Entry 6DBV (electron microscopy, 4.29 A resolution (low resolution: residue-level contacts below are approximate; hydrogen-bond / salt-bridge calls are withheld)); this record covers chains A and F of the 8 polymer chains in the assembly.

== Chain A ==
Name: Recombination activating gene 1 - MBP chimera
Source organism: Escherichia coli
Notes: EC 2.3.2.27
UniProtKB: chimeric construct of P0AEX9, O13033: residues -113 to 250 from P0AEX9 (MALE_ECOLI) positions 29-392 (UniProt number = residue number + 142); residues 271-1031 from O13033 positions 271-1031 (same numbers)
Sequence (1159 residues; each row starts with the number of its first residue; numbers below 1 keep their minus sign (Met-127 is residue -127)):
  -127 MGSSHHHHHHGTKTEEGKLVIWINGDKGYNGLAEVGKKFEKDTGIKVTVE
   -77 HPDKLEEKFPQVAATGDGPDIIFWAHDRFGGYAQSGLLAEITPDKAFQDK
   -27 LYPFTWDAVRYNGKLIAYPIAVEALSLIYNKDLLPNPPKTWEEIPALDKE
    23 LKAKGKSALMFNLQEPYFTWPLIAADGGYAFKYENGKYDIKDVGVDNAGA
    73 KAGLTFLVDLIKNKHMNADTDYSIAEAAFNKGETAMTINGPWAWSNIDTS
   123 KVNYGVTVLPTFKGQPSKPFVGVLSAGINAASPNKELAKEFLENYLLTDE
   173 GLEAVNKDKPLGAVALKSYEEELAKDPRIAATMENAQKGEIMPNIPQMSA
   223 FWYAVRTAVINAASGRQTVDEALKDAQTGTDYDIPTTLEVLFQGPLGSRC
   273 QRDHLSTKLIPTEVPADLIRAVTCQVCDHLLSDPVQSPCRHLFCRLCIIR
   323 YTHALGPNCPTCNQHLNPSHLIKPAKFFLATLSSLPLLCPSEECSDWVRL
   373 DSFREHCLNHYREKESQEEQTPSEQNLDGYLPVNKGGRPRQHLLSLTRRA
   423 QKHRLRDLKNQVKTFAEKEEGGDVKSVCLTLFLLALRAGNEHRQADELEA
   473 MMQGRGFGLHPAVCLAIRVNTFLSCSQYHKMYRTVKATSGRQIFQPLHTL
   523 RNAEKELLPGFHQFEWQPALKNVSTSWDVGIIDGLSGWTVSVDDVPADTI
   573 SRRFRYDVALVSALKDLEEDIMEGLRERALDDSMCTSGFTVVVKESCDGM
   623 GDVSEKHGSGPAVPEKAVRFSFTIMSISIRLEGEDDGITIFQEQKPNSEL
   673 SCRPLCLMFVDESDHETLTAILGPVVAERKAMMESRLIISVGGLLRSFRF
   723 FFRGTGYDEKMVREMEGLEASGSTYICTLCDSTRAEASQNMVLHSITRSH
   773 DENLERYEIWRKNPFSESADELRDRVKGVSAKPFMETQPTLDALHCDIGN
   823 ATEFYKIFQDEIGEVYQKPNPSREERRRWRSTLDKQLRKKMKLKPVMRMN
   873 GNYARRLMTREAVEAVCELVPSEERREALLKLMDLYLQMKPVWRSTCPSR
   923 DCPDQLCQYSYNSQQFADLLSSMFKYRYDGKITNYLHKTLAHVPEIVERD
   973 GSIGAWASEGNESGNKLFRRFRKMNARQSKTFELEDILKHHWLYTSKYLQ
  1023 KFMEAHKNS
Not modelled in the structure: -127 to 407, 629-634, 1030-1031
Construct notes: initiating methionine (-127); expression tag (-126 to -114); linker (251-270); conflict Arg465 (Lys in O13033)
Bound ions: Ca2+ site 1: Asp620, Glu984 (shared with 1 residue of chain E); Zn2+: Cys749, His959, His964; Ca2+ site 2: Glu984 (shared with 1 residue of chain E)

== Chain F ==
Molecule: Reverse strand of 12-RSS substrate DNA
Sequence (50 nucleotides; numbered 1 to 50; the number before each row is that of its first residue):
     1 CTGCAGGGTTTTTGTTCCAGTCTGTAGCACTGTGTAAGACAGGCCAGATC

== Chain A / chain F interface ==
Residue-residue contacts (11; chain A residue first):
  Arg465(A) - DC22(F)
  Arg465(A) - DT23(F)
  Ala742(A) - DG38(F)
  Ser745(A) - DA39(F)
  Ser745(A) - DC40(F)
  Thr746(A) - DC40(F)
  Arg795(A) - DC40(F)
  Arg852(A) - DG34(F)
  Met869(A) - DG32(F)
  Met869(A) - DT33(F)
  Arg870(A) - DG34(F)
Other interface residues (no listed pair), chain A (10 interface residues in all): Asn462, Pro867
Other interface residues (no listed pair), chain F (9 interface residues in all): DG20

== Overview ==
The interface between chain A and chain F involves 10 residues on one side and 9 on the other. Asp620(A) and
Glu984(A) form the Ca2+ site 1. The Zn2+ site is built by Cys749(A), His959(A) and His964(A).
Chain A is Recombination activating gene 1 - MBP chimera (Escherichia coli) and chain F is Reverse strand of
12-RSS substrate DNA; the structure, Cryo-EM structure of RAG in complex with 12-RSS and 23-RSS substrate
DNAs, was determined by electron microscopy, deposited together with 6DBI, 6DBJ, 6DBL, 6DBO, 6DBQ, 6DBR and 4
further entries.
